Entry 8ZRH (electron microscopy, 3.60 A resolution); this record covers chains D and C of the 8 polymer chains in the assembly.

[Chain D (and C)]
Molecule: Capsid protein
From: hepatitis B virus genotype C
Notes: chain C of this document is another copy of the same molecule, construct and numbering; everything in this record applies to it too
Reference sequence: A0A679FG23 (A0A679FG23_HBV); residue numbers follow UniProt; this construct covers 1-142
Sequence (142 residues; numbered 1 to 142; the number before each row is that of its first residue):
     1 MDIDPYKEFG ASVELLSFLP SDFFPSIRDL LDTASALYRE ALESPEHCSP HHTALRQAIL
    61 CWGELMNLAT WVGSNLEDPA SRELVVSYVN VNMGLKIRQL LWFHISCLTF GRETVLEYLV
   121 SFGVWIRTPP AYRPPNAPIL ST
Disordered / not traced: 1-2, 41-49, 142 (chain C: 1, 142)
What the authors report for this chain:
  - mutagenesis - E77A: unchanged binding to cAbD4
  - mutagenesis - P20A: decreased binding to Group I and Group III mAbs
  - mutagenesis - R127A, P130A, A131R: unchanged binding to 12 human anti-HBc mAbs

[Chain D / chain C interface]
Residue-residue contacts - 17 pairs, chain D then chain C:
  Pro5(D) - Leu60(C)
  Lys7(D) - Pro45(C)
  Glu8(D) - Thr53(C)  hydrogen bond
  Thr53(D) - Glu8(C)
  Arg56(D) - Ile3(C)
  Gln57(D) - Ala54(C)  hydrogen bond (side chain-backbone)
  Gln57(D) - Gln57(C)
  Cys61(D) - Cys61(C)  hydrogen bond
  Glu64(D) - Cys61(C)  hydrogen bond
  Trp71(D) - Tyr88(C)
  Ser81(D) - Leu76(C)
  Leu84(D) - Trp71(C)
  Leu84(D) - Leu76(C)  hydrophobic
  Tyr88(D) - Trp71(C)  hydrophobic
  Met93(D) - Glu64(C)
  Met93(D) - Leu68(C)  hydrophobic
  Lys96(D) - Glu64(C)  salt bridge
Other interface residues (no listed pair), chain D (20 interface residues in all): Ile3, Ala54, Leu60, Leu76, Leu100, His104
Other interface residues (no listed pair), chain C (19 interface residues in all): Pro5, Leu42, Arg56, Ala58, Ser81, Leu100

[In short]
20 residues of chain D and 19 residues of chain C are in contact; the contacts include 4 hydrogen bonds and 1
salt bridge. Polar contacts include Lys96(D)-Glu64(C), Glu8(D)-Thr53(C) and Gln57(D)-Ala54(C). The paper
reports that P20A of chain D reduces binding to Group I and Group III mAbs; R127A, P130A and A131R of chain D
leave binding to 12 human anti-HBc mAbs unchanged.
Both chains are Capsid protein (hepatitis B virus genotype C). Entry 8ZRH (HBcAg-D4 Fab complex) was
determined by electron microscopy together with 8ZRE and 8ZRR from the same study.
